PDB entry 8J26 | electron microscopy, 3.40 A resolution | chains E and C of the 5 polymer chains in the assembly

[Chain E]
Molecule: Am032-4
Sequence (44 nucleotides; row label = number of the first residue in the row):
    23 GCGGTGAACC XXACGXXCAA CXGGAXCGXG XGXAGGXGCA CCGC
Disordered / not traced: 23, 66
Modified residues: 85Y (2'-deoxy-5-{[(naphthalen-2-yl)methyl]carbamoyl}uridine 5'-(dihydrogen phosphate)) at position 33, 85Y (2'-deoxy-5-{[(naphthalen-2-yl)methyl]carbamoyl}uridine 5'-(dihydrogen phosphate)) at position 34, 85Y (2'-deoxy-5-{[(naphthalen-2-yl)methyl]carbamoyl}uridine 5'-(dihydrogen phosphate)) at position 38, 85Y (2'-deoxy-5-{[(naphthalen-2-yl)methyl]carbamoyl}uridine 5'-(dihydrogen phosphate)) at position 39, 85Y (2'-deoxy-5-{[(naphthalen-2-yl)methyl]carbamoyl}uridine 5'-(dihydrogen phosphate)) at position 44, 85Y (2'-deoxy-5-{[(naphthalen-2-yl)methyl]carbamoyl}uridine 5'-(dihydrogen phosphate)) at position 48, 85Y (2'-deoxy-5-{[(naphthalen-2-yl)methyl]carbamoyl}uridine 5'-(dihydrogen phosphate)) at position 51, 85Y (2'-deoxy-5-{[(naphthalen-2-yl)methyl]carbamoyl}uridine 5'-(dihydrogen phosphate)) at position 53, 85Y (2'-deoxy-5-{[(naphthalen-2-yl)methyl]carbamoyl}uridine 5'-(dihydrogen phosphate)) at position 55, 85Y (2'-deoxy-5-{[(naphthalen-2-yl)methyl]carbamoyl}uridine 5'-(dihydrogen phosphate)) at position 59

[Chain C]
Name: Spike protein S1
Source organism: Severe acute respiratory syndrome coronavirus 2
Notes: fragment: rbd
UniProt: P0DTC2 (SPIKE_SARS2); residue numbers follow UniProt; this construct covers 319-541
Sequence (253 residues; numbered 319 to 571; the number before each row is that of its first residue):
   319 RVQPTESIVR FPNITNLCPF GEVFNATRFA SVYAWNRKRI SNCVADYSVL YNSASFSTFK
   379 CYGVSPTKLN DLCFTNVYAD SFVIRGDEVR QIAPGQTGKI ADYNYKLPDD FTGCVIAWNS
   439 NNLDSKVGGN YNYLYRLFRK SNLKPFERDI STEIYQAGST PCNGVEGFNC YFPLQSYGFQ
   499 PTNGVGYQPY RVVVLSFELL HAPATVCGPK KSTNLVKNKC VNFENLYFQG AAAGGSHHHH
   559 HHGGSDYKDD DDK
Disordered / not traced: 319-332, 529-571
Sequence notes: expression tag (542-571)
Cystine bridges: Cys336-Cys361, Cys379-Cys432, Cys391-Cys525, Cys480-Cys488
Covalent attachments: N-acetylglucosamine (NAG) linked to Asn343
Curated features (UniProtKB/Swiss-Prot):
  - region: Arg403 to Asp405 (Integrin-binding motif), Asn448 to Phe456 (Immunodominant HLA epitope recognized by the CD8+)
  - glycosylation: Thr323 (O-linked (GalNAc) threonine), Ser325 (O-linked (HexNAc...) serine), Asn331 (N-linked (GlcNAc...) (complex) asparagine), Asn343 (N-linked (GlcNAc...) (complex) asparagine)
  - natural variant: Gly339 (G339D: In strain: Omicron/BA.1, Omicron/BA.2 and 4 more; G339H: In strain: Omicron/BA.2.75, Omicron/XBB.1.5 and 1 more), Arg346 (R346K: In strain: Mu/B.1.621; R346T: In strain: Omicron/BQ.1.1, Omicron/XBB.1.5 and 1 more), Leu368 (L368I: In strain: Omicron/XBB.1.5, Omicron/EG.5.1), Ser371 (S371F: In strain: Omicron/BA.2, Omicron/BA.2.12.1 and 6 more; S371L: In strain: Omicron/BA.1), Ser373 (S373P: In strain: Omicron/BA.1, Omicron/BA.2 and 7 more), Ser375 (S375F: In strain: Omicron/BA.1, Omicron/BA.2 and 7 more), Thr376 (T376A: In strain: Omicron/BA.2, Omicron/BA.2.12.1 and 5 more), Asp405 (D405N: In strain: Omicron/BA.2, Omicron/BA.2.12.1 and 6 more), Arg408 (R408S: In strain: Omicron/BA.2, Omicron/BA.2.12.1 and 6 more), Lys417 (K417N: In strain: Beta/B.1.351, Omicron/BA.1 and 8 more; K417T: In strain: Gamma/P.1), Asn440 (N440K: In strain: Omicron/BA.1, Omicron/BA.2 and 7 more), Lys444 (K444T: In strain: Omicron/BQ.1.1), 16 further natural variant entries in UniProt
  - mutagenesis: Asn331 (N331Q: Reduced viral infectivity), Asn343 (N343Q: Reduced viral infectivity), Leu452 (L452R: Increased resistance to neutralizing antibodies. Decreases HLA binding to NF9 epitope. Increased binding affinity to human ACE2), Tyr453 (Y453F: Decreased HLA binding to NF9 epitope. Increased binding affinity to human ACE2), Ala475 (A475V: Increased resistance to neutralizing antibodies), Val483 (V483A: Increased resistance to neutralizing antibodies), Glu484 (E484D: Increased replication in human TMEM106B overexpressing cells), Phe490 (F490L: Increased resistance to neutralizing antibodies and human covalescent sera neutralization), Gln493 (Q493N: Reduced host ACE2-binding affinity in vitro; Q493Y: Reduced host ACE2-binding affinity in vitro), Asn501 (N501T: Reduced host ACE2-binding affinity in vitro; N501Y: Increased binding affinity to human ACE2), His519 (H519P: Increased resistance to human covalescent sera neutralization)

[Interface between chain E and chain C]
Contacting residue pairs (21):
  DC32(E) with Phe456(C), base contact; Glu484(C), phosphate contact; Gly485(C), phosphate contact; Tyr489(C), base contact
  85Y_33(E) with Glu484(C), phosphate contact
  85Y_34(E) with Gln493(C), base contact
  DA35(E) with Arg403(C), hydrogen bond to the base; Ser494(C), hydrogen bond to the base; Tyr495(C), base contact; Gly496(C), base contact
  DC36(E) with Tyr505(C), hydrogen bond to the base
  DG37(E) with Tyr505(C), phosphate contact
  DC43(E) with Gly476(C), phosphate contact; Phe486(C), base contact; Asn487(C), hydrogen bond to the phosphate; Tyr489(C), base contact
  85Y_44(E) with Tyr489(C), base contact
  DG45(E) with Thr478(C), base contact; Phe486(C), base contact; Asn487(C), base contact
  85Y_53(E) with Gln493(C), base contact
Other interface residues (no listed pair), chain E (13 interface residues in all): DC31, 85Y_39, DA42
Other interface residues (no listed pair), chain C (17 interface residues in all): Lys417, Tyr453, Ala475

[In short]
The interface between chain E and chain C involves 13 residues on one side and 17 on the other, with 4
hydrogen bonds. Polar contacts include DA35(E)-Arg403(C), DA35(E)-Ser494(C) and DC36(E)-Tyr505(C). Covalently
linked N-acetylglucosamine: at Asn343(C). Curated annotation (UniProt) lists 11 mutagenesis sites on chain C.
Here chain E is Am032-4 and chain C is Spike protein S1 (Severe acute respiratory syndrome coronavirus 2).
Entry 8J26 (CryoEM structure of SARS CoV-2 RBD and Aptamer complex) was determined by electron microscopy,
deposited together with 8J1Q.
